Entry 8I0O (X-ray diffraction, 1.88 A resolution); this record covers chains C and D of the 4 polymer chains in the assembly.

# Chain C (and D)
Protein: Transthyretin
Source organism: Homo sapiens
Notes: chain D of this document is another copy of the same molecule, construct and numbering; everything in this record applies to it too
UniProtKB: P02766 (TTHY_HUMAN); residues 1-127 here correspond to UniProt positions 21-147 (UniProt number = residue number + 20)
Sequence (127 residues; row label = number of the first residue in the row):
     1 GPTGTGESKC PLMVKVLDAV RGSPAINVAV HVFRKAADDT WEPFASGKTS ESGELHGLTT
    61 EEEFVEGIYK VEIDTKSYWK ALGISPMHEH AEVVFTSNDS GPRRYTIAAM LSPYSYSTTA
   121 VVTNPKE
Not modelled in the structure: 1-9, 125-127
Sequence notes: engineered mutation Met87 (Phe107 in P02766), Met110 (Leu130 in P02766); variant Ser97 (Ala117 in P02766)
Swiss-Prot annotation at these positions:
  - binding site (L-thyroxine): Lys15, Glu54, Ser117
  - modified residue: Cys10 (Sulfocysteine), Glu42 (4-carboxyglutamate), Ser52 (Phosphoserine)
  - glycosylation: Asn98 (N-linked (GlcNAc...) asparagine)

# Interface between chain C and chain D
Residue-residue contacts (44; chain C residue first):
  Lys70(C) with Glu92(D), salt bridge
  Lys76(C) with Thr96(D)
  Met87(C) with Phe95(D); Thr96(D); Tyr105(D), hydrophobic; Ala120(D), hydrophobic
  His88(C) with Val93(D); Val94(D); Thr118(D)
  Glu89(C) with Val94(D), hydrogen bond (backbone-backbone); Thr96(D), hydrogen bond
  His90(C) with Glu92(D), salt bridge; Val94(D)
  Glu92(C) with His90(D), salt bridge; Glu92(D), hydrogen bond (side chain-backbone); Tyr116(D), hydrogen bond
  Val93(C) with His88(D)
  Val94(C) with Met87(D); His88(D); Glu89(D), hydrogen bond (backbone-backbone); His90(D)
  Phe95(C) with Met87(D); Glu89(D)
  Thr96(C) with Met87(D); Glu89(D), hydrogen bond
  Tyr114(C) with Thr119(D); Ala120(D), hydrogen bond (backbone-backbone); Val122(D), hydrophobic
  Ser115(C) with Thr118(D), hydrogen bond (side chain-backbone); Thr119(D)
  Tyr116(C) with Glu92(D), hydrogen bond (side chain-backbone); Tyr116(D), hydrogen bond; Ser117(D); Thr118(D), hydrogen bond (backbone-backbone)
  Ser117(C) with Tyr116(D); Ser117(D)
  Thr118(C) with His88(D); Ser115(D), hydrogen bond (backbone-side chain); Tyr116(D), hydrogen bond (backbone-backbone)
  Thr119(C) with Tyr114(D); Ser115(D), hydrogen bond
  Ala120(C) with His88(D); Tyr114(D), hydrogen bond (backbone-backbone)
  Val122(C) with Tyr114(D), hydrophobic
Interface residues without a listed pair, chain C (20 interface residues in all): Tyr105
Interface residues without a listed pair, chain D (21 interface residues in all): Ile68, Ala91, Ile107

# In short
20 residues of chain C and 21 residues of chain D are in contact, with 15 hydrogen bonds and 3 salt bridges.
Among the polar pairs are Lys70(C)-Glu92(D), His90(C)-Glu92(D) and Glu89(C)-Thr96(D). Curated annotation
(UniProt) lists 3 L-thyroxine-binding residues on chain C.
Both chains are Transthyretin (Homo sapiens). Entry 8I0O (Crystal structure of Transthyretin variant A97S in
monomeric form) was determined by X-ray diffraction together with 8I00 from the same study.
